Entry 1GRP (X-ray diffraction, 2.50 A resolution); this record covers chain A.

== Chain A ==
Name: Isocitrate dehydrogenase
Source organism: Escherichia coli
Notes: EC 1.1.1.42
Reference sequence: P08200 (IDH_ECOLI); numbering as in UniProt (aligned over 1-416)
Sequence (416 residues; row label = number of the first residue in the row):
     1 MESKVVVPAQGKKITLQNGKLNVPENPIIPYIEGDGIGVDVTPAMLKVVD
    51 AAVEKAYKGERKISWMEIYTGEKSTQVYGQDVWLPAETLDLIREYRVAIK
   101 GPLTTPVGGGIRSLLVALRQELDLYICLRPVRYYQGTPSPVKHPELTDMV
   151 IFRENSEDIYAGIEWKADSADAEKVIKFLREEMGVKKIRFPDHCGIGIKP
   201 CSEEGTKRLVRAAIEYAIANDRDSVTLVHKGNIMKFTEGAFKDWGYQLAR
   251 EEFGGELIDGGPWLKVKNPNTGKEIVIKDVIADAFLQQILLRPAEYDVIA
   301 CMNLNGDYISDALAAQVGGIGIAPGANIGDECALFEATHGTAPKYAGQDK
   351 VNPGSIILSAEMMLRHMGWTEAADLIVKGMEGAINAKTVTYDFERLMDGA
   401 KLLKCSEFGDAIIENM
Disordered / not traced: 1-2
Differences from the reference sequence: engineered mutation L115 (Asn in P08200); conflict D192 (Glu in P08200)
Metal / ion sites: Mg2+: D283, D307, D311 (together with isocitric acid)
Residues lining bound ligands: isocitric acid (ICT): S113, L115, R119, R129, R153, Y160, K230, N232, I233, D283, D307

== Summary ==
Bound to chain A: isocitric acid. The Mg2+ site is built by D283, D307 and D311.
Chain A is Isocitrate dehydrogenase (Escherichia coli); the structure, Regulatory and catalytic mechanisms in
escherichia coli isocitrate dehydrogenase: multiple roles for N115, was determined by X-ray diffraction (same
publication as 1GRO).
